7UGO - chains D and F of the 18 polymer chains in the assembly; structure by electron microscopy, 4.10 A resolution (low resolution: residue-level contacts below are approximate; hydrogen-bond / salt-bridge calls are withheld).

# Chain D (and F)
Name: Envelope glycoprotein gp41
Source organism: Human immunodeficiency virus 1
Notes: chain F of this document is another copy of the same molecule, construct and numbering; everything in this record applies to it too
Chain sequence (129 residues; numbered 518 to 664; 18 numbers in that range are skipped by the numbering (no residue carries them; nothing is unmodelled there); the number before each row is that of its first residue):
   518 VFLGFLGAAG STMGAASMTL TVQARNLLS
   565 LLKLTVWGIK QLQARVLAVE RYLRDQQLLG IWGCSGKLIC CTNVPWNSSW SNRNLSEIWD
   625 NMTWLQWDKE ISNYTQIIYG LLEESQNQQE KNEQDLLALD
Disulfide bonds: Cys-598/Cys-604
Covalently attached groups: N-acetylglucosamine (NAG) linked to Asn-637

# How chain D and chain F interact
Contacting residue pairs (18):
  Gln-577(D) with Leu-576(F); Arg-579(F)
  Val-580(D) with Leu-576(F)
  Glu-584(D) with Arg-579(F)
  Leu-587(D) with Leu-545(F); Val-583(F)
  Gln-591(D) with Ala-541(F); Tyr-586(F)
  Gly-594(D) with Gly-600(F)
  Ile-595(D) with Ala-541(F)
  Glu-647(D) with Arg-542(F)
  Glu-648(D) with Thr-538(F)
  Asn-651(D) with Thr-538(F); Leu-602(F)
  Gln-652(D) with Met-535(F)
  Lys-655(D) with Thr-538(F)
  Asn-656(D) with Ser-534(F); Met-535(F)
Also at the interface, not in a pair above, chain D (15 interface residues in all): Leu-576, Ser-599
Also at the interface, not in a pair above, chain F (15 interface residues in all): Leu-537, Ser-599, Ile-603

# Summary
The chain D/chain F interface involves 15 residues from each chain. Covalently linked N-acetylglucosamine: at
Asn-637(D).
Chain D and chain F are both Envelope glycoprotein gp41 (Human immunodeficiency virus 1); the structure,
Cryo-EM structure of BG24 inferred germline Fabs with mature CDR3s and 10-1074 Fabs in complex with ..., was
determined by electron microscopy together with 7UGM, 7UGP, 7UGQ and 7UGN from the same study.
